Entry 7Z17 (electron microscopy, 2.57 A resolution); this record covers chains B and D of the 10 polymer chains in the assembly.

[Chain B]
Molecule: Alpha-D-ribose 1-methylphosphonate 5-triphosphate synthase subunit PhnH
Organism: Escherichia coli
Notes: EC 2.7.8.37
UniProtKB: P16686 (PHNH_ECOLI); residues 1-194 here = UniProt positions 1-194
Chain sequence (194 residues; each row starts with the number of its first residue):
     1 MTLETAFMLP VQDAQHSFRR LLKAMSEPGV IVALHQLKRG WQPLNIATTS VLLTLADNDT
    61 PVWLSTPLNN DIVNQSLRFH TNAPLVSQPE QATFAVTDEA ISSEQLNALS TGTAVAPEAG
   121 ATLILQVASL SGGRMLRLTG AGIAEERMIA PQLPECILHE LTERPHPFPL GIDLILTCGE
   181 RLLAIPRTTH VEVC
Not modelled in the structure: 1

[Chain D]
Molecule: Alpha-D-ribose 1-methylphosphonate 5-phosphate C-P lyase
Organism: Escherichia coli
Notes: EC 4.7.1.1
UniProtKB: P16688 (PHNJ_ECOLI); residue numbers follow UniProt; this construct covers 1-281
Chain sequence (281 residues; each row starts with the number of its first residue):
     1 MANLSGYNFA YLDEQTKRMI RRAILKAVAI PGYQVPFGGR EMPMPYGWGT GGIQLTASVI
    61 GESDVLKVID QGADDTTNAV SIRNFFKRVT GVNTTERTDD ATLIQTRHRI PETPLTEDQI
   121 IIFQVPIPEP LRFIEPRETE TRTMHALEEY GVMQVKLYED IARFGHIATT YAYPVKVNGR
   181 YVMDPSPIPK FDNPKMDMMP ALQLFGAGRE KRIYAVPPFT RVESLDFDDH PFTVQQWDEP
   241 CAICGSTHSY LDEVVLDDAG NRMFVCSDTD YCRQQSEAKN Q
Not modelled in the structure: 1-2
Sequence notes: conflict L103 (Val in P16688)
Ion coordination: Zn2+: C241, C244, C266, C272
Ligand contacts: I9X (alpha-D-ribose-1,2-cyclic-phosphate-5-phosphate): P45, Y46, G47, W48, G49, T50, G51, R107, H108, Q124, V125, P126, P187, G206, A207, G208, R209, E210
UniProt features mapped onto this chain:
  - natural variant: L103 (V103L: In strain: B; this construct carries the variant)
Reported in the primary citation:
  - conformationally variable residues (loop rearrangement): F37 to G49, H108
  - catalytic residues: G32 (citing earlier work)
  - mutagenesis - E149A, Y158A: abolished growth

[How chain B and chain D interact]
Residue-residue contacts (73):
  V11(B) - E14(D)
  Q12(B) - E62(D)
  A14(B) - R21(D)
  Q15(B) - R21(D)
  Q15(B) - V59(D)  hydrogen bond (side chain-backbone)
  Q15(B) - I60(D)
  Q15(B) - G61(D)
  F18(B) - R21(D)
  F18(B) - L25(D)  hydrophobic
  R19(B) - V59(D)  hydrogen bond (side chain-backbone)
  R19(B) - D64(D)  salt bridge
  R19(B) - L103(D)
  R19(B) - I120(D)
  L21(B) - L25(D)  hydrophobic
  L22(B) - I24(D)  hydrophobic
  L22(B) - L25(D)  hydrophobic
  L22(B) - V28(D)  hydrophobic
  L22(B) - L202(D)  hydrophobic
  K23(B) - D118(D)  salt bridge
  M25(B) - V28(D)
  S26(B) - V28(D)
  S26(B) - L202(D)
  S26(B) - P217(D)
  S26(B) - P218(D)
  E27(B) - P218(D)
  T54(B) - R18(D)
  L55(B) - R18(D)
  L55(B) - R22(D)  hydrogen bond (backbone-side chain)
  L55(B) - L25(D)  hydrophobic
  A56(B) - R18(D)
  D57(B) - R18(D)  salt bridge
  D57(B) - R22(D)  salt bridge
  D59(B) - Q15(D)
  T60(B) - R22(D)
  F94(B) - R22(D)
  A114(B) - A146(D)
  V115(B) - Y33(D)
  V115(B) - R142(D)
  V115(B) - A146(D)  hydrophobic
  A116(B) - Y33(D)
  P117(B) - I30(D)  hydrophobic
  P117(B) - Y33(D)
  E118(B) - K26(D)
  E118(B) - I30(D)
  E118(B) - Y33(D)  hydrogen bond
  E118(B) - V35(D)
  E118(B) - P36(D)
  G120(B) - K26(D)
  T122(B) - K26(D)  hydrogen bond
  G140(B) - F219(D)
  A141(B) - N178(D)
  A141(B) - P218(D)
  A141(B) - F219(D)
  A141(B) - T220(D)
  G142(B) - P218(D)  hydrogen bond (backbone-backbone)
  G142(B) - F219(D)
  G142(B) - T220(D)
  I143(B) - F219(D)
  A144(B) - M198(D)
  A144(B) - F219(D)  hydrophobic
  F168(B) - A29(D)
  F168(B) - I30(D)  hydrophobic
  F168(B) - P31(D)
  F168(B) - R180(D)
  F168(B) - Y181(D)  hydrophobic
  P169(B) - I30(D)  hydrophobic
  P169(B) - Y181(D)
  D173(B) - A29(D)
  P186(B) - A29(D)  hydrophobic
  R187(B) - K26(D)
  R187(B) - A29(D)
  R187(B) - I30(D)
  T188(B) - N178(D)  hydrogen bond
Interface residues without a listed pair, chain B (39 interface residues in all): L53, A121
Interface residues without a listed pair, chain D (40 interface residues in all): F9, K17, S58, T102, E117, T143

[In short]
39 residues of chain B face 40 of chain D across their interface, with 7 hydrogen bonds and 4 salt bridges.
Polar pairs include R19(B)-D64(D), K23(B)-D118(D) and D57(B)-R18(D). Chain D binds compound I9X. From the
paper: the catalytic residue G32(D); E149A and Y158A of chain D abolish growth.
Here chain B is Alpha-D-ribose 1-methylphosphonate 5-triphosphate synthase subunit PhnH and chain D is
Alpha-D-ribose 1-methylphosphonate 5-phosphate C-P lyase, both from Escherichia coli. Entry 7Z17 (E. coli C-P
lyase bound to a PhnK ABC dimer in an open conformation) was determined by electron microscopy, deposited
together with 7Z15, 7Z16, 7Z18 and 7Z19.
